PDB entry 7YML | electron microscopy, 2.60 A resolution | chains D and E of the 24 polymer chains in the assembly

[Chain D]
Molecule: Light-harvesting protein B-870 alpha chain
Organism: Rhodobacter capsulatus
UniProt: P02948 (LHA1_RHOCA); numbering as in UniProt (aligned over 1-58)
Amino-acid sequence (58 residues; each row starts with the number of its first residue):
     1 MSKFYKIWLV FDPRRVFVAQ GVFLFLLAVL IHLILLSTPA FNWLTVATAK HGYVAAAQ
Not modelled in the structure: 57-58
Modified residues: M1 (N-formylmethionine; FME)
Residues lining bound ligands:
  - bacteriochlorophyll a (BCL), molecule 1: F4, I7, V16, A19, Q20, F23, I31
  - bacteriochlorophyll a (BCL), molecule 2: G21, L24, F25, A28, H32, L35, F41, W43
  - bacteriochlorophyll a (BCL), molecule 3: L24, L27, A28, I31, H32, L35, F41
  - spheroidene (SPO), molecule 1: F4, K6, I7, V10, F11
  - spheroidene (SPO), molecule 2: F17, Q20, F23, L24, L27, L30, I31, I34
  - spheroidene (SPO), molecule 3: F17, Q20, G21, K50
  - spheroidene (SPO), molecule 4: F25, A28, V29, H32, L33, L36, W43
  - ubiquinone-10 (U10): F17, V18, G21, V22, F25
Swiss-Prot annotation at these positions:
  - binding site (a bacteriochlorophyll): H32
What the authors report for this chain:
  - binding site for bacteriochlorophyll a: R15

[Chain E]
Molecule: Light-harvesting protein B-870 beta chain
Organism: Rhodobacter capsulatus
UniProt: P02950 (LHB1_RHOCA); residues 0-48 here correspond to UniProt positions 1-49 (UniProt number = residue number + 1)
Amino-acid sequence (49 residues; row label = number of the first residue in the row; numbering starts at 0):
     0 MADKNDLSFT GLTDEQAQEL HAVYMSGLSA FIAVAVLAHL AVMIWRPWF
Not modelled in the structure: 0-4
Residues lining bound ligands:
  - bacteriochlorophyll a (BCL), molecule 1: Y23, M24, L27, F48
  - bacteriochlorophyll a (BCL), molecule 2: F30, V33, A34, A37, H38, V41, W44
  - bacteriochlorophyll a (BCL), molecule 3: F30, I31, A34, V35, H38, V41, M42, W47, F48
  - spheroidene (SPO), molecule 1: E18, L19, V22, Y23, G26, L27, F30
  - spheroidene (SPO), molecule 2: F30, V33, A37, A40, V41, W44

[Chain D / chain E interface]
Pairs across the interface - 32 pairs, chain D then chain E:
  F4(D) - H20(E)
  Y5(D) - D13(E)
  Y5(D) - A16(E)
  Y5(D) - Q17(E)
  Y5(D) - H20(E)
  W8(D) - T9(E)  hydrogen bond (backbone-side chain)
  W8(D) - L11(E)
  W8(D) - A16(E)
  W8(D) - L19(E)  hydrophobic
  W8(D) - H20(E)  hydrogen bond
  W8(D) - Y23(E)  hydrophobic
  L9(D) - L6(E)
  L9(D) - S7(E)
  L9(D) - F8(E)  hydrogen bond (backbone-backbone)
  L9(D) - T9(E)
  L9(D) - L11(E)
  L9(D) - T12(E)
  L9(D) - D13(E)
  L9(D) - A16(E)  hydrophobic
  V10(D) - L6(E)  hydrophobic
  V10(D) - F8(E)
  V10(D) - T9(E)
  F11(D) - T9(E)
  D12(D) - T9(E)
  P13(D) - L19(E)  hydrophobic
  F17(D) - Y23(E)  hydrophobic
  Q20(D) - Y23(E)  hydrogen bond
  A40(D) - R45(E)  hydrogen bond (backbone-side chain)
  F41(D) - R45(E)
  F41(D) - W47(E)  hydrophobic
  W43(D) - W44(E)  hydrophobic
  V46(D) - R45(E)
Also at the interface, not in a pair above, chain D (15 interface residues in all): L24
Also at the interface, not in a pair above, chain E (17 interface residues in all): F30, P46

[Overview]
15 residues of chain D and 17 residues of chain E are in contact, with 5 hydrogen bonds. Polar pairs include
W8(D)-T9(E), W8(D)-H20(E) and Q20(D)-Y23(E). 2 spheroidene molecules and 3 bacteriochlorophyll a molecules are
bound between chain D and chain E. From the paper: a binding site for bacteriochlorophyll a at R15(D).
Chain D is Light-harvesting protein B-870 alpha chain and chain E is Light-harvesting protein B-870 beta
chain, both from Rhodobacter capsulatus; the structure, Structure of photosynthetic LH1-RC super-complex of
Rhodobacter capsulatus, was determined by electron microscopy.
